4Q45 - chains F and H of the 3 polymer chains in the assembly; structure by X-ray diffraction, 2.18 A resolution.

Chain F:
Molecule: DNA polymerase IV
From: Escherichia coli
Notes: EC 2.7.7.7
UniProtKB: Q47155 (DPO4_ECOLI); residue numbers follow UniProt; this construct covers 2-341
Sequence (342 residues; each row starts with the number of its first residue; numbering starts at 0):
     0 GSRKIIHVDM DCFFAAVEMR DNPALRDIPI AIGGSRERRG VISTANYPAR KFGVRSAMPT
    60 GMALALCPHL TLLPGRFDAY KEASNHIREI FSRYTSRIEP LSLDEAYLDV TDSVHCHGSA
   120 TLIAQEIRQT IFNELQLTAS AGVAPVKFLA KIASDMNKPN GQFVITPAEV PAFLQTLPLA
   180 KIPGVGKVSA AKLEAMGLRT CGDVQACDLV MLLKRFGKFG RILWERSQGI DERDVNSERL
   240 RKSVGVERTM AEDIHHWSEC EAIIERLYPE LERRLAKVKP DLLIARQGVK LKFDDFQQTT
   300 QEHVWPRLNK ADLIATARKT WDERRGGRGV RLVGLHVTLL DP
Construct notes: expression tag (0-1); conflict Ala64 (Lys in Q47155), Ala205 (Lys in Q47155)
Ion coordination: Mg2+ site 1: Asp8, Met9, Asp103 (together with 1FZ); Mg2+ site 2: Asp103, Glu104 (together with 1FZ) (shared with DC873(H) of chain H)
Ligand contacts: 1FZ (5'-O-[(R)-hydroxy{[(R)-hydroxy(phosphonooxy)phosphoryl]amino}phosphoryl]thymidine): Asp8, Met9, Asp10, Cys11, Phe12, Phe13, Ser42, Thr43, Tyr46, Arg49, Ser55, Ala56, Asp103, Glu104, Lys157
UniProt features mapped onto this chain:
  - active site: Glu104
  - binding site (Mg(2+)): Asp8, Asp103
  - site: Phe13 (Substrate discrimination)
From the paper describing this entry:
  - mutagenesis - S42A: unchanged catalytic activity
  - mutagenesis - S42A (2.5-fold): decreased growth

Chain H:
Molecule: 18-nt DNA strand
Sequence (18 nucleotides; row label = number of the first residue in the row):
   856 TCTAGGGTCC TAGGACCC
Unresolved in the structure: 856-859
Ion coordination: Mg2+: DC873 (together with 1FZ) (shared with Asp103(F), Glu104(F) of chain F)

Chain F / chain H interface:
Contacting residue pairs (24; chain F residue first):
  Ser101(F) - DC873(H)  hydrogen bond to the phosphate
  Asp103(F) - DC873(H)  phosphate contact
  Glu104(F) - DC873(H)  phosphate contact
  Lys150(F) - DC873(H)  phosphate contact
  Ile181(F) - DC872(H)  phosphate contact
  Pro182(F) - DC872(H)  phosphate contact
  Gly183(F) - DC871(H)  sugar contact
  Gly183(F) - DC872(H)  hydrogen bond to the phosphate
  Val184(F) - DC872(H)  phosphate contact
  Gly185(F) - DC871(H)  hydrogen bond to the phosphate
  Gly185(F) - DC872(H)  phosphate contact
  Lys186(F) - DC871(H)  phosphate contact
  Val187(F) - DC871(H)  hydrogen bond to the phosphate
  Ser188(F) - DC871(H)  hydrogen bond to the phosphate
  Arg285(F) - DT866(H)  salt bridge to the phosphate
  Thr298(F) - DG868(H)  hydrogen bond to the phosphate
  Thr299(F) - DA867(H)  phosphate contact
  Thr299(F) - DG868(H)  hydrogen bond to the phosphate
  Gln300(F) - DA867(H)  phosphate contact
  Glu301(F) - DT866(H)  sugar contact
  Glu301(F) - DA867(H)  hydrogen bond to the phosphate
  His302(F) - DT866(H)  phosphate contact
  Val303(F) - DC865(H)  phosphate contact
  Val303(F) - DT866(H)  hydrogen bond to the phosphate
Also at the interface, not in a pair above, chain F (21 interface residues in all): Gln297, Arg323
Also at the interface, not in a pair above, chain H (9 interface residues in all): DG869, DA870

In short:
21 residues of chain F and 9 residues of chain H are in contact, with 9 hydrogen bonds and 1 salt bridge.
Polar pairs include Ser101(F)-DC873(H), Gly183(F)-DC872(H) and Gly185(F)-DC871(H). Chain F binds compound 1FZ.
The paper reports that S42A of chain F reduces growth; S42A of chain F leaves catalytic activity unchanged.
Chain F is DNA polymerase IV (Escherichia coli) and chain H is an 18-nt DNA strand; the structure, DNA
Polymerase- damaged DNA complex, was determined by X-ray diffraction (same publication as 4Q43 and 4Q44).
